Entry 9ERW (X-ray diffraction, 1.73 A resolution); this record covers chains E and B.

# Chain E
Name: Chains: E
Source organism: Vicugna pacos
Sequence (128 residues; numbered 1 to 128; the number before each row is that of its first residue):
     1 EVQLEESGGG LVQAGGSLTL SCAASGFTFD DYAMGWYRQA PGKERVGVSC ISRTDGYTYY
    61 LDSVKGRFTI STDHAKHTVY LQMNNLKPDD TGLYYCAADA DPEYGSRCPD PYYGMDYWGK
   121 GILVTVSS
Unresolved in the structure: 128
Cystine bridges: C22-C96, C50-C108

# Chain B
Name: 2', 3'-cyclic-nucleotide 3'-phosphodiesterase
Source organism: Mus musculus
Notes: EC 3.1.4.37
UniProtKB: P16330 (CN37_MOUSE); residues 159-378 here correspond to UniProt positions 179-398 (UniProt number = residue number + 20)
Sequence (220 residues; numbered 159 to 378; the number before each row is that of its first residue):
   159 GLEKDFLPLY FGWFLTKKSS ETLRKAGQVF LEELGNHKAF KKELRHFISG DEPKEKLELV
   219 SYFGKRPPGV LHCTTKFCDY GKAAGAEEYA QQEVVKRSYG KAFKLSISAL FVTPKTAGAQ
   279 VVLTDQELQL WPSDLDKPSA SEGLPPGSRA HVTLGCAADV QPVQTGLDLL DILQQVKGGS
   339 QGEAVGELPR GKLYSLGKGR WMLSLTKKME VKAIFTGYYG
Unresolved in the structure: 159-160, 206-213, 292-294
Curated features (UniProtKB/Swiss-Prot):
  - active site: H230 (Proton acceptor), H309 (Proton donor)
  - binding site (substrate): T232, T311
  - modified residue (Phosphoserine): S207, S219, S338

# Interface between chain E and chain B
Contacting residue pairs (26; chain E residue first):
  F29(E) - K176(B)
  D31(E) - K176(B)  hydrogen bond (backbone-side chain)
  D99(E) - K370(B)  salt bridge
  A100(E) - K176(B)  hydrogen bond (backbone-side chain)
  D101(E) - T174(B)  hydrogen bond
  D101(E) - K176(B)
  D101(E) - S177(B)
  D101(E) - K370(B)
  P102(E) - K176(B)
  E103(E) - T174(B)
  E103(E) - K175(B)  hydrogen bond (side chain-backbone)
  E103(E) - I372(B)
  Y104(E) - T174(B)
  Y104(E) - A260(B)
  Y104(E) - F261(B)
  Y104(E) - K262(B)
  Y104(E) - K370(B)
  R107(E) - G258(B)  hydrogen bond (side chain-backbone)
  R107(E) - A260(B)
  Y112(E) - T282(B)  hydrogen bond
  Y113(E) - A260(B)
  Y113(E) - F261(B)
  Y113(E) - K262(B)  hydrogen bond (backbone-side chain)
  Y113(E) - E285(B)  hydrogen bond
  G114(E) - K262(B)
  D116(E) - K370(B)  salt bridge
Interface residues without a listed pair, chain E (14 interface residues in all): P109
Interface residues without a listed pair, chain B (15 interface residues in all): K259, Q284, A371

# Overview
The interface between chain E and chain B involves 14 residues on one side and 15 on the other; the contacts
include 8 hydrogen bonds and 2 salt bridges. Polar contacts include D99(E)-K370(B), D116(E)-K370(B) and
D31(E)-K176(B).
Here chain E is Chains: E (Vicugna pacos) and chain B is 2', 3'-cyclic-nucleotide 3'-phosphodiesterase (Mus
musculus). Entry 9ERW (Mouse CNPase catalytic domain with nanobody 8C) was determined by X-ray diffraction.
